Entry 6FHS (electron microscopy, 3.75 A resolution); this record covers chains E and G of the 10 polymer chains in the assembly.

# Chain E
Protein: RuvB-like helicase
Organism: Chaetomium thermophilum var. thermophilum DSM 1495
Notes: EC 3.6.4.12
UniProtKB: G0RYC2 (G0RYC2_CHATD); numbering as in UniProt (aligned over 1-488)
Chain sequence (488 residues; each row starts with the number of its first residue):
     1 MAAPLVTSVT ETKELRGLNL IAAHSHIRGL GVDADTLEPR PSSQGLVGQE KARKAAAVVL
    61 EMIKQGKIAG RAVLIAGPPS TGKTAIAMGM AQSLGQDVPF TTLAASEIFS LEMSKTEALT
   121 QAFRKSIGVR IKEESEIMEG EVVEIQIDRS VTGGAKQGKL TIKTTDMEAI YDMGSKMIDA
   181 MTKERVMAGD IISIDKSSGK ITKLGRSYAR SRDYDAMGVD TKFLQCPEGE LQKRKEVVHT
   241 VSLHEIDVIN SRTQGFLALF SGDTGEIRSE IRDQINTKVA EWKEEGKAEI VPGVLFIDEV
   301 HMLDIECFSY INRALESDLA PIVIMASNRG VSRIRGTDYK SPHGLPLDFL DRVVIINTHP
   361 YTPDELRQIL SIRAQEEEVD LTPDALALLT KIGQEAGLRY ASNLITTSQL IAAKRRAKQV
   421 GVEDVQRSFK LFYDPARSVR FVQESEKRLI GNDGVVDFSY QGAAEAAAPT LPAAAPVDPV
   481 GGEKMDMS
Disordered / not traced: 1-16, 151, 459-488
Small-molecule neighbours: ADP (adenosine-5'-diphosphate): A23, H24, H26, G45, L46, V47, P78, P79, S80, T81, G82, K83, T84, A85, Y361, I369, R373, L398, R399

# Chain G
Protein: Ino80
Organism: Chaetomium thermophilum var. thermophilum DSM 1495
Chain sequence (1107 residues; row label = number of the first residue in the row):
   750 MTDSYATKAS NLKKTAILAS KEAKRWQLRT NKGTKDLQAR AKRVMRDMMG FWKRNEREER
   810 DLRKAAERLE LENARKEEAD REAARQRRKL NFLISQTELY SHFISKKIKT HEVERSTDHP
   870 DVATDEKDKI PEPTLNINVP EPTGPIAPKV TDFNSLDFDN EDESALQAAA MANAQNAIAE
   930 AQKKAREFNK DETKLDEDGE MNFQHPELTE FEVAQPKLLN CQLKEYQLKG LNWLVNLYEQ
   990 GINGILADEM GLGKTVQSIS VMAYLAERYD IWGPFLVVAP ASTLHNWQQE VSKFVPDFKV
  1050 LPYWGTAADR KVLRKFWDRK HTTYKKDSPF HVMITSYQLV VSDVAYFQKM KWQYMILDEA
  1110 QAIKSSQSSR WKCLLGFHCR NRLLLTGTPI QNNMQELWAL LHFIMPSLFD SHDEFSEWFS
  1170 KDIESHAQSN TKLNEDQLKR LHMILKPFML RRVKKHVQKE LGDKIEIDVF CELSYRQRAM
  1230 YQSLRNQISI MDLIEKATVG DNEDSATLMN LVMQFRKVCN HPDLFERADT SSPFFCGHFA
  1290 ETGSFLREGT NVALGYSTRS LVEYRLPRLI WCDGGRLDKP GPGNLVAGFR SKYLNHMMNI
  1350 WTPENIRSSL EGIENFTWLR FVDTSLQEAY RASHTDVFAR AVDLASKQNR LGHMQIVYDE
  1410 PEDKKWTPVH ALFQICEREN PKAVAEITTE GVLRDLMNIA RVKYRELGLC RLEKAARPRA
  1470 SAPPIEVVCD SRSAVIEREN IMFHPAMRKA LFGPTPSEIK EASFGPRPVT LYPPRALLPA
  1530 PDHDKQRFTN ITVPSMARFV TDSGKLAKLD ELLRELKEGG HRVLLYFQMT RMIDLMEEYL
  1590 TYRNYKYCRL DGSTKLEDRR DTVADFQTRP EIFIFLLSTR AGGLGINLTT ADTVIFYDSD
  1650 WNPTIDSQAM DRAHRLGQTK QVTVYRLITR GTIEERIRKR ALQKEEVQRV VITGTGSVDF
  1710 SGRRPPENRN RDIAMWLADD EQAEMIERRE KELIESGEYD KIMQQRRKGG KRKRGAANGD
  1770 TVPSLEDMYH EGEGHFDDNK GSGAATPVDA DSLGRGGKRK KAGGSKKAKT TKQRLAIADG
  1830 EIDDGEIDID YKDDDDKGTD YKDDDDK
Disordered / not traced: 750-1277, 1545-1856

# How chain E and chain G interact
Pairs across the interface (65; chain E residue first):
  I131(E) - P1316(G)  hydrophobic
  I131(E) - L1318(G)  hydrophobic
  E133(E) - R1317(G)
  E134(E) - R1317(G)
  S135(E) - R1317(G)
  S135(E) - D1479(G)  hydrogen bond
  K176(E) - R1481(G)
  K183(E) - Y1305(G)
  K183(E) - S1306(G)
  K183(E) - R1487(G)
  E184(E) - A1289(G)
  E184(E) - S1306(G)
  E184(E) - R1308(G)  salt bridge
  R185(E) - T1291(G)
  R185(E) - E1297(G)  salt bridge
  R185(E) - V1301(G)
  R185(E) - A1302(G)
  R185(E) - L1303(G)
  M187(E) - G1292(G)
  M187(E) - R1296(G)
  D195(E) - D1479(G)
  S197(E) - D1479(G)
  S197(E) - R1481(G)
  S198(E) - D1479(G)
  K200(E) - V1477(G)
  K203(E) - E1290(G)
  R206(E) - E1290(G)  salt bridge
  D213(E) - R1296(G)  salt bridge
  D215(E) - G1292(G)
  D215(E) - S1293(G)
  D215(E) - F1294(G)
  A216(E) - T1291(G)
  A216(E) - G1292(G)  hydrogen bond (backbone-backbone)
  A216(E) - S1293(G)
  A216(E) - F1294(G)  hydrophobic
  M217(E) - E1290(G)
  H239(E) - R1314(G)
  H239(E) - P1316(G)
  V241(E) - I1319(G)  hydrophobic
  E245(E) - Y1313(G)  hydrogen bond
  I246(E) - I1319(G)  hydrophobic
  I249(E) - Y1313(G)
  I249(E) - L1315(G)  hydrophobic
  N250(E) - G1324(G)  hydrogen bond (side chain-backbone)
  N250(E) - R1325(G)
  N250(E) - L1326(G)
  T253(E) - R1325(G)
  Q254(E) - I1490(G)
  Q254(E) - M1491(G)
  F256(E) - W1320(G)  hydrophobic
  F256(E) - I1474(G)
  F256(E) - E1475(G)
  F256(E) - V1476(G)  hydrophobic
  L257(E) - I1474(G)
  F260(E) - Y1313(G)  hydrophobic
  F260(E) - I1474(G)  hydrophobic
  Q274(E) - L1326(G)
  Q274(E) - R1339(G)
  K278(E) - G1323(G)  hydrogen bond (side chain-backbone)
  K278(E) - G1324(G)  hydrogen bond (side chain-backbone)
  K278(E) - R1325(G)
  K278(E) - L1326(G)
  W282(E) - I1319(G)  hydrophobic
  W282(E) - G1323(G)
  W282(E) - G1324(G)
Other interface residues (no listed pair), chain E (40 interface residues in all): T182, I201, Y214, L259, I271, I275, K287
Other interface residues (no listed pair), chain G (42 interface residues in all): G1304, V1311, E1312, P1473, C1478, S1480

# Overview
40 residues of chain E face 42 of chain G across their interface; the contacts include 6 hydrogen bonds and 4
salt bridges. Polar contacts include E184(E)-R1308(G), R185(E)-E1297(G) and R206(E)-E1290(G). Chain E binds
ADP.
Chain E is RuvB-like helicase and chain G is Ino80, both from Chaetomium thermophilum var. thermophilum DSM
1495; the structure, CryoEM Structure of INO80core, was determined by electron microscopy together with 6FML
from the same study.
